PDB entry 7L4H | X-ray diffraction, 2.56 A resolution | chains A and B of the 3 polymer chains in the assembly

Chain A:
Protein: DNA (cytosine-5)-methyltransferase DRM2
From: Arabidopsis thaliana
Notes: EC 2.1.1.37
UniProt: Q9M548 (DRM2_ARATH); residue numbers follow UniProt; this construct covers 275-626
Sequence (352 residues; numbered 275 to 626; the number before each row is that of its first residue):
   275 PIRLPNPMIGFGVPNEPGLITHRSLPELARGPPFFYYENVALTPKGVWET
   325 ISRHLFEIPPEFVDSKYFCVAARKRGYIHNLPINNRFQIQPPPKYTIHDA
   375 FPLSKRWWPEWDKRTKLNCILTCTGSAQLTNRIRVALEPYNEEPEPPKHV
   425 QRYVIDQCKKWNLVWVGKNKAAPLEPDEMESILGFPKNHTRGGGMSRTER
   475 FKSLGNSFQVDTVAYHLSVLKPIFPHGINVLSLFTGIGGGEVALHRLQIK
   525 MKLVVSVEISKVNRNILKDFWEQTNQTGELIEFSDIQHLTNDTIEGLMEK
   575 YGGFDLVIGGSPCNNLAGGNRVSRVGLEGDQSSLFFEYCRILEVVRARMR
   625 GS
Residues lining bound ligands: S-adenosylhomocysteine (SAH): Asn480, Ser481, Phe482, Phe508, Thr509, Gly510, Ile511, Gly512, Gly513, Val531, Glu532, Ile533, Ser534, Asn537, Ser558, Asp559, Ile560, Gln561, Gly584, Pro586, Leu608
Reported in the primary citation:
  - mutagenesis - C397G, S400G/Q402G: decreased catalytic activity
  - mutagenesis - C397A: unchanged catalytic activity
  - mutagenesis - C397H: decreased catalytic activity on CG, CHH, and CHG DNAs
  - mutagenesis - C397R: decreased catalytic activity on CHH DNA
  - mutagenesis - C397R: increased catalytic activity on CHG DNA
  - mutagenesis - R595A, R595G: abolished catalytic activity
  - mutagenesis - R595K: decreased catalytic activity on CHH, CHG, and CG DNA
  - specificity-determining residues: Arg595 (proposed by the authors, not directly observed)
  - mutagenesis - C397R, R595A, R595G, R595K: unchanged expression
  - mutagenesis - C397R: increased catalytic activity on CHG methylation
  - mutagenesis - C397H: decreased catalytic activity on CHG methylation

Chain B:
Molecule: 18-nt DNA strand
Sequence (18 nucleotides; each row starts with the number of its first residue):
     1 TAAATTCAGATTAGGAAT

Chain A / chain B interface:
Residue-residue contacts (24; chain A residue first):
  Arg277(A) with DG14(B), phosphate contact
  Pro318(A) with DT12(B), phosphate contact
  Lys319(A) with DT12(B), hydrogen bond to the phosphate; DA13(B), phosphate contact
  Ser400(A) with DT6(B), phosphate contact; DC7(B), hydrogen bond to the phosphate
  Ala401(A) with DT6(B), hydrogen bond to the phosphate
  Gln402(A) with DT6(B), hydrogen bond to the phosphate; DC7(B), phosphate contact
  Arg406(A) with DC7(B), salt bridge to the phosphate
  Trp435(A) with DA8(B), base contact
  Ser470(A) with DA3(B), phosphate contact; DA4(B), phosphate contact
  Arg471(A) with DA4(B), hydrogen bond to the phosphate
  Thr472(A) with DA3(B), sugar contact; DA4(B), hydrogen bond to the phosphate
  Glu473(A) with DA3(B), phosphate contact
  Gly592(A) with DG9(B), hydrogen bond to the base; DA10(B), base contact
  Gly593(A) with DG9(B), base contact
  Asn594(A) with DG9(B), hydrogen bond to the base
  Arg595(A) with DA8(B), base contact; DG9(B), hydrogen bond to the base
  Arg598(A) with DT11(B), hydrogen bond to the sugar
Other interface residues (no listed pair), chain A (21 interface residues in all): Leu278, Thr317, Thr398, Gly468
Other interface residues (no listed pair), chain B (12 interface residues in all): DT5

Overview:
Chain A and chain B form an interface of 21 and 12 residues respectively; the contacts include 10 hydrogen
bonds and 1 salt bridge. Among the polar pairs are Gly592(A)-DG9(B), Asn594(A)-DG9(B) and Arg595(A)-DG9(B).
From the paper: C397G and S400G/Q402G of chain A reduce catalytic activity; the specificity determinant
Arg595(A); 8 substitutions were tested in all.
Chain A is DNA (cytosine-5)-methyltransferase DRM2 (Arabidopsis thaliana) and chain B is an 18-nt DNA strand;
the structure, Crystal structure of the DRM2-CTG DNA complex, was determined by X-ray diffraction together
with 7L4C, 7L4F, 7L4K, 7L4M and 7L4N from the same study.
